PDB entry 9GQX | X-ray diffraction, 1.98 A resolution | chain A

== Chain A ==
Name: Neuraminidase
Source organism: unidentified influenza virus
Notes: EC 3.2.1.18
UniProt: A0A024CWJ7 (A0A024CWJ7_9INFA); residues 82-469 here = UniProt positions 82-469
Amino-acid sequence (511 residues; row label = number of the first residue in the row; numbers below 1 keep their minus sign (Met-41 is residue -41)):
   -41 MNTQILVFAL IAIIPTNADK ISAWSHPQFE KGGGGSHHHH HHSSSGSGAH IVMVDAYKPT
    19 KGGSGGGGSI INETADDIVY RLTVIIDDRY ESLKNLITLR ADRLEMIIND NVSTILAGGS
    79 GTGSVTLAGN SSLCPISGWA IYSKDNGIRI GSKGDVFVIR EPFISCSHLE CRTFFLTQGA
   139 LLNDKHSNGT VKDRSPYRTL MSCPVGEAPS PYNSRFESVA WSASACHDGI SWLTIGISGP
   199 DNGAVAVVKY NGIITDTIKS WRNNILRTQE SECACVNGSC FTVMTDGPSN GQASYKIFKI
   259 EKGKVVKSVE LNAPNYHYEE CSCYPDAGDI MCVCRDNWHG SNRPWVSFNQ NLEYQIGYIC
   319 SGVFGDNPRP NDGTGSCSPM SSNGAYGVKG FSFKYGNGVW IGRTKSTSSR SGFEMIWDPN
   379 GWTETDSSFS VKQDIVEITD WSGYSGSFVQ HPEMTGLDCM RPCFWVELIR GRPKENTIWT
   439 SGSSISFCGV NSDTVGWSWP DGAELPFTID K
Disordered / not traced: -41 to 58
Disulfides: Cys92-Cys417, Cys124-Cys129, Cys184-Cys231, Cys233-Cys238, Cys279-Cys292, Cys281-Cys290, Cys318-Cys335, Cys421-Cys446
Covalently attached groups: N-acetylglucosamine (NAG) linked to Asn69, Asn88, Asn146
Sequence notes: initiating methionine (-41); expression tag (-40 to 81); conflict Val206 (Leu in A0A024CWJ7), Asp287 (Glu in A0A024CWJ7), Ser336 (Gly in A0A024CWJ7), Glu395 (Ala in A0A024CWJ7), Met412 (Leu in A0A024CWJ7)
From the paper describing this entry:
  - catalytic residues: Arg118, Asp151, Arg152, Arg225, Glu277, Arg293, Arg368, Tyr402
  - conformationally variable residues (loop rearrangement): Val149, Tyr344

== In short ==
The paper reports catalytic residues Arg118, Asp151 and Arg152 among others; conformational variability at
Val149 and Tyr344.
Chain A is Neuraminidase (unidentified influenza virus); the structure, influenza neuraminidase mSN1, was
determined by X-ray diffraction (same publication as 9GQQ and 9GQT).
